PDB entry 3BVH | X-ray diffraction, 2.60 A resolution | chains B and J of the 5 polymer chains in the assembly

# Chain B
Molecule: Fibrinogen beta chain
Organism: Homo sapiens
UniProt: P02675 (FIBB_HUMAN); residues 161-458 here correspond to UniProt positions 191-488 (UniProt number = residue number + 30)
Chain sequence (298 residues; each row starts with the number of its first residue):
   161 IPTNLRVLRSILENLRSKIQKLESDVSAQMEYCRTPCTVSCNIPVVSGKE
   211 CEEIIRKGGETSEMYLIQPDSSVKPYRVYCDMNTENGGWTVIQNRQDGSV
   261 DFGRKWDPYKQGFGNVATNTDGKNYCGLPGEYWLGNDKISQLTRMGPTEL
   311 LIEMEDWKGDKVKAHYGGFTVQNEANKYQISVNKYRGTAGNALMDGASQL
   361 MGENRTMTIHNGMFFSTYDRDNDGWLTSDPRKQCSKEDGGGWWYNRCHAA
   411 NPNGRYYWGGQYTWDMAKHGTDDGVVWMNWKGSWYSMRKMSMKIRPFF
Disulfides: C201-C286, C211-C240, C394-C407
Glycans and other covalent adducts: glycan linked to N364
UniProt features mapped onto this chain:
  - glycosylation: N364 (N-linked (GlcNAc...) asparagine)

# Chain J
Molecule: 4-mer peptide GPRP
Chain sequence (4 residues; each row starts with the number of its first residue):
     1 GPRP

# Chain B / chain J interface
Contacting residue pairs (19):
  L360(B) - P2(J)
  N364(B) - P2(J)
  N364(B) - P4(J)
  M367(B) - P2(J)  hydrophobic
  M367(B) - R3(J)
  W385(B) - R3(J)
  E397(B) - R3(J)  salt bridge
  D398(B) - R3(J)  salt bridge
  R406(B) - G1(J)
  R406(B) - P2(J)
  R406(B) - R3(J)  hydrogen bond (side chain-backbone)
  R406(B) - P4(J)
  C407(B) - G1(J)  hydrogen bond (backbone-backbone)
  C407(B) - P2(J)
  C407(B) - R3(J)
  H408(B) - G1(J)  hydrogen bond (backbone-backbone)
  T431(B) - R3(J)
  D432(B) - G1(J)  hydrogen bond (side chain-backbone)
  M438(B) - G1(J)
Other interface residues (no listed pair), chain B (14 interface residues in all): T368, S443

# Overview
The interface between chain B and chain J involves 14 residues on one side and 4 on the other, with 4 hydrogen
bonds and 2 salt bridges. Polar pairs include E397(B)-R3(J), D398(B)-R3(J) and R406(B)-R3(J).
Chain B is Fibrinogen beta chain (Homo sapiens) and chain J is a 4-mer peptide GPRP; the structure, Crystal
Structure of Recombinant gammaD364A Fibrinogen Fragment D with the Peptide Ligand Gly-Pro-Arg-Pro-Amide, was
determined by X-ray diffraction.
